PDB entry 6XKX | electron microscopy, 6.10 A resolution (low resolution: residue-level contacts below are approximate; hydrogen-bond / salt-bridge calls are withheld) | chains n and p of the 9 polymer chains in the assembly

# Chain n
Molecule: Cytochrome c oxidase, Cbb3-type, subunit I
Source organism: Rhodobacter capsulatus (strain ATCC BAA-309 / NBRC 16581 / SB1003)
Notes: EC 1.9.3.1
UniProt: D5ARP4 (D5ARP4_RHOCB); residues 1-532 here = UniProt positions 1-532
Chain sequence (532 residues; each row starts with the number of its first residue):
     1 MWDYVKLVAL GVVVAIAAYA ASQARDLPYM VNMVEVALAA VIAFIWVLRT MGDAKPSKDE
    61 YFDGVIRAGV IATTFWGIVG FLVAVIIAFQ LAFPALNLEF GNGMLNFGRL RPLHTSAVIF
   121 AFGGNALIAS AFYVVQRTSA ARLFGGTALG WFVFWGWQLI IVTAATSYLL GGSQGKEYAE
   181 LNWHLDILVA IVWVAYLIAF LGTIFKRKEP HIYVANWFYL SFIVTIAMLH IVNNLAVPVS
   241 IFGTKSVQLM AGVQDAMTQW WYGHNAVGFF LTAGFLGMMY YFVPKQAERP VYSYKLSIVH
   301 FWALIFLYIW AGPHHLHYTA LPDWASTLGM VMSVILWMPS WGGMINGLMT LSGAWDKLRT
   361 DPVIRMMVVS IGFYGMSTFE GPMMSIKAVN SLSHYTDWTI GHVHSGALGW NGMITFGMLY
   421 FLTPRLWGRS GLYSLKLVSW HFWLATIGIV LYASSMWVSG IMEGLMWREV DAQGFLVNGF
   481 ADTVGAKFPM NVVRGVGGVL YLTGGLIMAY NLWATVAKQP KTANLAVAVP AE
Not modelled in the structure: 1-56, 528-532

# Chain p
Molecule: Cbb3-type cytochrome c oxidase subunit CcoP, Cytochrome c-type cyt cy
Source organism: Rhodobacter capsulatus (strain ATCC BAA-309 / NBRC 16581 / SB1003)
UniProt: chimeric construct of D5ARP7, Q05389: residues 1-297 from D5ARP7 (CCOP_RHOCB) positions 1-297 (same numbers); residues 298-466 from Q05389 positions 31-199 (UniProt number = residue number - 267)
Chain sequence (474 residues; row label = number of the first residue in the row):
     1 MSKKPTTKKE VQTTGHSWDG IEELNTPLPR WWLWTFYATI VWGVAYSIAM PAWPIFASGA
    61 TPGILGSSTR ADVEKDIAKF AEMNKAVEDK LVATDLTAIA ADPELVTYTR NAGAAVFRTW
   121 CAQCHGAGAG GNTGFPSLLD GDWLHGGSIE TIYTNIKHGI RDPLDPDTLP VANMPAHLTD
   181 ELLEPAQIDD VVQYVLKISG QPADEARATA GQQVFADNCV SCHGEDAKGM VEMGAPNLTD
   241 GIWLYGGDAN TITTTIQLGR GGVMPSWSWA ADGAKPRLSE AQIRAVASYV HSLGGGQLFA
   301 TRPATAVAVG ADGKALLPSV DEAAMPAKAP AAAAPAAETA EAAAPAEPAA PPPPAYVEVD
   361 PATITGDAKA GEEKFNKTCK ACHKIDGKNA VGPHLNGVIG RATATVEGFK YSTAMKNHVG
   421 NWTPERLDIY LVSPKAEVPG TKMSFVGLPE AADRANVIAY LNTLPRDYKD DDDK
Not modelled in the structure: 1-12, 53-59, 161-173, 272-280, 296-474
Covalent attachments: heme c (HEC) linked to C121, C124, C219, C222
Differences from the reference sequence: expression tag (467-474)
Swiss-Prot annotation at these positions:
  - binding site (heme c): C121, C124, H125, M174, C219, C222, H223, M264, C379, C382, H383, M415

# Interface between chain n and chain p
Pairs across the interface - 74 pairs, chain n then chain p:
  R137(n) - D19(p)
  T138(n) - W18(p)
  E209(n) - H16(p)
  E209(n) - W18(p)
  H211(n) - H16(p)
  H211(n) - W18(p)
  Y213(n) - W18(p)
  Y213(n) - I21(p)
  Y281(n) - D19(p)
  Y281(n) - I21(p)
  P284(n) - I21(p)
  K285(n) - D19(p)
  K285(n) - I21(p)
  R289(n) - E22(p)
  P290(n) - T13(p)
  P290(n) - E22(p)
  P290(n) - L24(p)
  V291(n) - L24(p)
  Y292(n) - E22(p)
  Y292(n) - E23(p)
  Y292(n) - L24(p)
  Y292(n) - T26(p)
  S293(n) - L24(p)
  S293(n) - T26(p)
  Y294(n) - E23(p)
  Y294(n) - L24(p)
  Y294(n) - N25(p)
  K295(n) - N25(p)
  K295(n) - T26(p)
  K295(n) - L28(p)
  L296(n) - P27(p)
  L296(n) - L28(p)
  L296(n) - P29(p)
  L296(n) - W32(p)
  V299(n) - L28(p)
  V299(n) - W32(p)
  A303(n) - F36(p)
  T319(n) - R70(p)
  A320(n) - R70(p)
  L321(n) - R70(p)
  P322(n) - R70(p)
  D323(n) - T69(p)
  D323(n) - R70(p)
  T327(n) - Y46(p)
  T327(n) - P51(p)
  M330(n) - Y46(p)
  V331(n) - G43(p)
  V331(n) - Y46(p)
  V334(n) - T39(p)
  I335(n) - T39(p)
  I335(n) - I40(p)
  W337(n) - W31(p)
  W337(n) - T35(p)
  M338(n) - W32(p)
  M338(n) - T35(p)
  M338(n) - F36(p)
  P339(n) - F36(p)
  W341(n) - W31(p)
  W341(n) - W32(p)
  G342(n) - W32(p)
  I345(n) - W31(p)
  I345(n) - W32(p)
  K387(n) - Y46(p)
  A472(n) - N84(p)
  Q473(n) - N84(p)
  Q473(n) - V87(p)
  G474(n) - F80(p)
  G474(n) - N84(p)
  F475(n) - A115(p)
  F475(n) - V116(p)
  F475(n) - T119(p)
  F475(n) - Q282(p)
  L476(n) - T119(p)
  D482(n) - R118(p)
Interface residues without a listed pair, chain n (45 interface residues in all): I212, V214, V470, N478
Interface residues without a listed pair, chain p (37 interface residues in all): S17, W42, M50, S68, A112

# Overview
Chain n and chain p form an interface of 45 and 37 residues respectively. UniProt lists 12 heme c-binding
residues on chain p.
Chain n is Cytochrome c oxidase, Cbb3-type, subunit I and chain p is Cbb3-type cytochrome c oxidase subunit
CcoP, Cytochrome c-type cyt cy, both from Rhodobacter capsulatus (strain ATCC BAA-309 / NBRC 16581 / SB1003);
the structure, R. capsulatus CIII2CIV tripartite super-complex, conformation A (SC-1A), was determined by
electron microscopy, deposited together with 6XI0, 6XKT, 6XKU, 6XKV, 6XKW and 6XKZ.
